Entry 2Z8S (X-ray diffraction, 2.50 A resolution); this record covers chain A.

== Chain A ==
Protein: YesW protein
Organism: Bacillus subtilis
Notes: EC 4.2.2.-
Reference sequence: O31526 (O31526_BACSU); residues 38-620 here = UniProt positions 38-620
Amino-acid sequence (591 residues; row label = number of the first residue in the row):
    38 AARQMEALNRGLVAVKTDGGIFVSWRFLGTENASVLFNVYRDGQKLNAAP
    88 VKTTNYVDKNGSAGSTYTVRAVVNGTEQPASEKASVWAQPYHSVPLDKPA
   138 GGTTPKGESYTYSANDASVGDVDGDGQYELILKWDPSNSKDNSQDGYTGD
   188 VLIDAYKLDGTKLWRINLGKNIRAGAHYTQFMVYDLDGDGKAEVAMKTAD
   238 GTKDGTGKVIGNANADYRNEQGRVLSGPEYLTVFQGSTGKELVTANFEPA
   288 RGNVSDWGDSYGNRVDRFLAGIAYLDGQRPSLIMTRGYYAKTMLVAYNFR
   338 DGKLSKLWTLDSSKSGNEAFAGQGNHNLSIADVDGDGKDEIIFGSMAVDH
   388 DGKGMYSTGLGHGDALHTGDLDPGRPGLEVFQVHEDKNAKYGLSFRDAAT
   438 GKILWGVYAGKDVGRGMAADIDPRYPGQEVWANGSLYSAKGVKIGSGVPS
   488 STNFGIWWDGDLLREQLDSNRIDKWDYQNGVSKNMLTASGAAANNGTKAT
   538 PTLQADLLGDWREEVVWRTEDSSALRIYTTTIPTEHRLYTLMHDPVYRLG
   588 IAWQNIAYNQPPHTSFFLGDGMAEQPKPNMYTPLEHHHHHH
Unresolved in the structure: 621-628
Sequence notes: expression tag (621-628)
Bound ions: Ca2+ site 1: Asp153, Asn592, Ala594, Asn596; Ca2+ site 2: Asp158, Asp160, Asp162, Gln164, Glu166; Ca2+ site 3: Asp222, Asp224, Asp226, Lys228, Glu230; Ca2+ site 4: His363, His399, Asp401; Ca2+ site 5: Asp369, Asp371, Asp373, Lys375, Glu377; Ca2+ site 6: Asp371, Asp373, Glu377, Asp386, His387; Ca2+ site 7: Asp407, Asp409, Arg412, Gly414, Glu416; Ca2+ site 8: Asp457, Asp459, Tyr462, Gly464, Glu466; Ca2+ site 9: Asp496, Asp498, Leu500, Glu502; Ca2+ site 10: Asp543, Leu545, Asp547, Arg549, Glu551
Ligand contacts: alpha-D-galactopyranuronic acid (ADA): Asp178, Gln181, His363, Asp401, Gly451, Arg452, Thr534, Lys535, Tyr595
Swiss-Prot annotation at these positions:
  - binding site (substrate): Asn152, Asp172, Arg452, Asn532 to Thr534, Tyr595
  - binding site (Ca(2+)): Asp153, Asp158, Asp160, Asp162, Gln164, Glu166, Asp222, Asp224, Asp226, Lys228, Glu230, His363, Asp369, Asp371, Asp373, Lys375, Glu377, Asp386, His387, His399 and 24 more in UniProt
  - binding site (a carbohydrate): Asp187, Lys207, Gly238, Arg255
  - mutagenesis: His363 (H363A: Strongly reduced catalytic activity), His399 (H399A: Strongly reduced catalytic activity), Asp401 (D401N: Strongly reduced catalytic activity), Glu422 (E422Q: Loss of activity), Arg452 (R452A: Strongly reduced catalytic activity and reduced affinity for substrate), Lys535 (K535A: Strongly reduced catalytic activity and reduced affinity for substrate), Tyr595 (Y595F: Strongly reduced catalytic activity)

== Overview ==
Bound to chain A: alpha-D-galactopyranuronic acid. Asp153, Asn592, Ala594 and Asn596 form the Ca2+ site 1.
Curated annotation (UniProt) lists 7 substrate-binding residues, 44 Ca2+-binding residues, 4
carbohydrate-binding residues and 7 mutagenesis sites.
Chain A is YesW protein (Bacillus subtilis); the structure, Crystal structure of rhamnogalacturonan lyase YesW
complexed with digalacturonic acid, was determined by X-ray diffraction together with 2Z8R from the same
study.
